Entry 7T2D (X-ray diffraction, 3.40 A resolution); this record covers chains B and D of the 5 polymer chains in the assembly.

[Chain B]
Protein: HLA class II histocompatibility antigen, DP beta 1 chain
Source organism: Homo sapiens
UniProtKB: P04440 (DPB1_HUMAN); the author numbering skips numbers that UniProt does not, so the offset changes along the chain: 1-22 = UniProt 30-51; 25-190 = UniProt 52-217
Amino-acid sequence (188 residues; each row starts with the number of its first residue; note: 2 numbers in that range are skipped by the numbering (no residue carries them; nothing is unmodelled there)):
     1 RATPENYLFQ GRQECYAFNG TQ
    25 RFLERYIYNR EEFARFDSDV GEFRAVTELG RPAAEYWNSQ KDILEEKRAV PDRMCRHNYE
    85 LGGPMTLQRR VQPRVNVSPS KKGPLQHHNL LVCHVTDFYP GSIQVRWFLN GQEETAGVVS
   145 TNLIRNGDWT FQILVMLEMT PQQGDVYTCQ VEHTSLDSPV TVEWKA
Not modelled in the structure: 1, 105-112, 167-171, 188-190
Cystine bridges: Cys-15/Cys-79, Cys-117/Cys-173
Covalently attached groups: N-acetylglucosamine (NAG) linked to Asn-19
UniProt features mapped onto this chain:
  - region: Lys-189, Ala-190 (Connecting peptide)
  - glycosylation: Asn-19 (N-linked (GlcNAc...) asparagine)

[Chain D]
Protein: T cell receptor, B1, alpha chain
Source organism: Homo sapiens
UniProtKB: P01848 (TRAC_HUMAN); residues 130-222 here correspond to UniProt positions 1-93 (UniProt number = residue number - 129)
Amino-acid sequence (207 residues; each row starts with the number of its first residue; note: 15 numbers in that range are skipped by the numbering (no residue carries them; nothing is unmodelled there)):
     1 AQKVTQAQTE ISVVEKEDVT LDCVYETRDT
    36 TYYLFWYKQP PSGELVFLIR RNSF
    62 DEQNEIS
    74 GRYSWNFQKS TSSFNFTITA SQVVDSAVYF CALSG
   112 SARQLTFGSG TQLTVLPDIQ NPDPAVYQLR DSKSSDKSVC LFTDFDSQTN VSQSKDSDVY
   172 ITDKCVLDMR SMDFKSNSAV AWSNKSDFAC ANAFNNSIIP EDTFFPSPES S
Not modelled in the structure: 217-222
Cystine bridges: Cys-23/Cys-104, Cys-151/Cys-201
Sequence notes: engineered mutation Cys-176 (Thr47 in P01848)
UniProt features mapped onto this chain:
  - glycosylation (N-linked (GlcNAc...) asparagine): Asn-161, Asn-195, Asn-206

[Interface between chain B and chain D]
Pairs across the interface (8; chain B residue first):
  Lys-65(B) / Phe-59(D)
  Asp-66(B) / Tyr-38(D)
  Asp-66(B) / Arg-55(D)  salt bridge
  Glu-69(B) / Phe-59(D)
  Glu-70(B) / Thr-36(D)
  Glu-70(B) / Tyr-38(D)  hydrogen bond
  Glu-70(B) / Arg-114(D)  salt bridge
  Arg-77(B) / Thr-30(D)
Other interface residues (no listed pair), chain B (6 interface residues in all): Ala-73
Other interface residues (no listed pair), chain D (7 interface residues in all): Asn-57
Interface features reported in the paper:
  - specific contacts: Thr-30(D)/Arg-77(B), Thr-36(D)/Glu-70(B), Tyr-38(D)/Asp-66(B), Tyr-38(D)/Glu-70(B), Arg-55(D)/Asp-66(B) (hydrogen bond), Phe-59(D)/Glu-69(B), Ser-112(D)/Glu-70(B)

[In short]
6 residues of chain B and 7 residues of chain D are in contact; the contacts include 1 hydrogen bond and 2
salt bridges. Among the polar pairs are Asp-66(B)/Arg-55(D), Glu-70(B)/Arg-114(D) and Glu-70(B)/Tyr-38(D). The
authors report contacts between Thr-30(D) and Arg-77(B), Thr-36(D) and Glu-70(B) and Tyr-38(D) and Asp-66(B)
among others; a hydrogen bond between Arg-55(D) and Asp-66(B).
Here chain B is HLA class II histocompatibility antigen, DP beta 1 chain and chain D is T cell receptor, B1,
alpha chain, both from Homo sapiens. Entry 7T2D (Crystal structure of the B1 TCR in complex with HLA-DP4-Ply)
was determined by X-ray diffraction (same publication as 7T2A, 7T2B and 7T2C).
